PDB entry 8SPH | X-ray diffraction, 2.71 A resolution | chains A and E

[Chain A]
Protein: Angiotensin-converting enzyme 2
Source organism: Homo sapiens
Notes: EC 3.4.17.23
Reference sequence: Q9BYF1 (ACE2_HUMAN); residues 19-615 here = UniProt positions 19-615
Chain sequence (597 residues; numbered 19 to 615; the number before each row is that of its first residue):
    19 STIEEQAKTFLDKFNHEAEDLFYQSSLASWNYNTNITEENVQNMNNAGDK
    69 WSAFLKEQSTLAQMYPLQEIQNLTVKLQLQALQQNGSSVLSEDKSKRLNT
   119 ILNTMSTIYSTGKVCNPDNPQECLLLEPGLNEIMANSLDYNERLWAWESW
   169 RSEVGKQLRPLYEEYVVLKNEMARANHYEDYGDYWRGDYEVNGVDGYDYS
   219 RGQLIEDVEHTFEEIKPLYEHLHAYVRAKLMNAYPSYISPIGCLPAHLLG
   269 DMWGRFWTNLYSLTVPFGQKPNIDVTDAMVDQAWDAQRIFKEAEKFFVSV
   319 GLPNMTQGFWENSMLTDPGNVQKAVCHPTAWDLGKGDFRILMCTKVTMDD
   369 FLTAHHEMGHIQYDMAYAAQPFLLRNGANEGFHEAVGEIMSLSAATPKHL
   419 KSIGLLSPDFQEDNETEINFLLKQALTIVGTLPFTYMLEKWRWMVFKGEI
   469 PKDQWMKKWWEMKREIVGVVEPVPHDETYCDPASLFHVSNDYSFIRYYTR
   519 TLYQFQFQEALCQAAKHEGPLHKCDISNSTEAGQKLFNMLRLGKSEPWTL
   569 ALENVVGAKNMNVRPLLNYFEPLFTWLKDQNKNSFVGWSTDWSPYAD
Disordered / not traced: 615
Cystine bridges: C133-C141, C344-C361, C530-C542
Covalent attachments: N-acetylglucosamine (NAG) linked to N53, N90, N103, N322, N546
Ion coordination: Zn2+: H374, H378, E402
UniProt features mapped onto this chain:
  - region (Interaction with SARS-CoV spike glycoprotein): D30 to Y41, M82 to P84, K353 to R357
  - active site: E375 (Proton acceptor), H505 (Proton donor)
  - binding site (chloride): R169, W477, K481
  - binding site (substrate): R273, H345, P346, Y515
  - binding site (Zn(2+)): H374, H378, E402
  - glycosylation (N-linked (GlcNAc...) asparagine): N53, N90, N103, N322, N432, N546
  - mutagenesis: S19 (S19P: Increases slightly the interaction with RBD domain of SARS-CoV-2 spike protein), Q24 to K26 (Slightly inhibits interaction with SARS-CoV spike glycoprotein), Q24 (Q24T: Increases slightly the interaction with RBD domain of SARS-CoV-2 spike protein), A25 (A25V: Increases slightly the interaction with RBD domain of SARS-CoV-2 spike protein), T27 (T27Y: Increases slightly the interaction with RBD domain of SARS-CoV-2 spike protein. In sACE2.v2.2; increases interaction with RBD domain of SARS-CoV-2 spike protein ...), L29 (L29F: Increases slightly the interaction with RBD domain of SARS-CoV-2 spike protein), K31 (K31D: Abolishes interaction with SARS-CoV spike glycoprotein; K31Y: Increases slightly the interaction with RBD domain of SARS-CoV-2 spike protein), N33 (N33D: Increases slightly the interaction with RBD domain of SARS-CoV-2 spike protein), H34 (H34A: Increases slightly the interaction with RBD domain of SARS-CoV-2 spike protein), E37 (E37A: No effect on interaction with SARS-CoV spike glycoprotein), D38 (D38A: No effect on interaction with SARS-CoV spike glycoprotein), L39 (L39R: Increases slightly the interaction with RBD domain of SARS-CoV-2 spike protein), 48 further mutagenesis entries in UniProt

[Chain E]
Protein: Spike protein S1
Source organism: Severe acute respiratory syndrome coronavirus 2
Notes: fragment: receptor-binding domain
Chain sequence (217 residues; numbered 319 to 535; the number before each row is that of its first residue):
   319 RVVPSGDVVRFPNITNLCPFGEVFNATKFPSVYAWERKKISNCVADYSVL
   369 YNSTFFSTFKCYGVSATKLNDLCFSNVYADSFVVKGDDVRQIAPGQTGVI
   419 ADYNYKLPDDFMGCVLAWNTRNIDATSTGNYNYKYRLFRKSKLKPFERDI
   469 STEIYQAGNKPCNGVAGSNCYSPLQSYGFRPTYGVGHQPYRVVVLSFELL
   519 NAPATVCGPKLSTDLIK
Disordered / not traced: 319-333, 522, 528-535
Cystine bridges: C336-C361, C379-C432, C391-C525, C480-C488
Covalent attachments: N-acetylglucosamine (NAG) linked to N343
Reported in the primary citation:
  - mutagenesis - S490F: unchanged binding to Angiotensin-converting enzyme 2 (chain A)
  - contacts within the chain: G496-Y501 (hydrogen bond)
  - mutagenesis - S486P: increased binding to human ACE2

[Chain A / chain E interface]
Contacting residue pairs (33; chain A residue first):
  S19(A) - A475(E)  hydrogen bond (side chain-backbone)
  S19(A) - G476(E)  hydrogen bond (side chain-backbone)
  S19(A) - N477(E)  hydrogen bond
  Q24(A) - A475(E)
  Q24(A) - G476(E)
  Q24(A) - N477(E)
  Q24(A) - N487(E)
  T27(A) - F456(E)
  T27(A) - A475(E)
  T27(A) - Y489(E)
  F28(A) - Y489(E)
  D30(A) - L455(E)
  K31(A) - F456(E)
  K31(A) - S490(E)  hydrogen bond (side chain-backbone)
  K31(A) - Q493(E)  hydrogen bond
  H34(A) - Y453(E)  hydrogen bond
  H34(A) - L455(E)
  E35(A) - Q493(E)
  D38(A) - Y449(E)  hydrogen bond
  D38(A) - Y501(E)
  Y41(A) - T500(E)  hydrogen bond
  Y41(A) - Y501(E)
  Q42(A) - Y449(E)  hydrogen bond
  Q42(A) - R498(E)  hydrogen bond
  Y83(A) - N487(E)  hydrogen bond
  Y83(A) - Y489(E)  hydrogen bond
  K353(A) - Y501(E)  hydrogen bond
  K353(A) - G502(E)  hydrogen bond (backbone-backbone)
  K353(A) - H505(E)
  G354(A) - G502(E)  hydrogen bond (backbone-backbone)
  G354(A) - H505(E)
  D355(A) - T500(E)
  R357(A) - T500(E)
Interface residues without a listed pair, chain A (19 interface residues in all): E37, Q325, N330
Interface residues without a listed pair, chain E (19 interface residues in all): L492, G496, V503
The authors on this interface:
  - pairs named by the authors: K31(A)-Q493(E) (hydrogen bond), E35(A)-Q493(E) (hydrogen bond), K353(A)-Y501(E) (hydrogen bond)

[Overview]
The chain A/chain E interface involves 19 residues from each chain; the contacts include 15 hydrogen bonds.
Among the polar pairs are S19(A)-A475(E), S19(A)-G476(E) and S19(A)-N477(E). The paper describes hydrogen
bonds between K31(A) and Q493(E), E35(A) and Q493(E) and K353(A) and Y501(E). From the paper: S486P of chain E
increases binding to human ACE2; contacts within the chain involving G496(E) and Y501(E).
Here chain A is Angiotensin-converting enzyme 2 (Homo sapiens) and chain E is Spike protein S1 (Severe acute
respiratory syndrome coronavirus 2). Entry 8SPH (Crystal structure of chimeric omicron RBD (strain XBB.1)
complexed with human ACE2) was determined by X-ray diffraction together with 8SPI from the same study.
